PDB entry 5F9F | X-ray diffraction, 2.60 A resolution | chains C and K of the 12 polymer chains in the assembly

Chain C (and K):
Molecule: Probable ATP-dependent RNA helicase DDX58
From: Homo sapiens
Notes: EC 3.6.4.13; chain K of this document is another copy of the same molecule, construct and numbering; everything in this record applies to it too
UniProt: O95786 (DDX58_HUMAN), isoform O95786-2; residues 232-925 here correspond to UniProt positions 187-880 (UniProt number = residue number - 45)
Amino-acid sequence (695 residues; each row starts with the number of its first residue):
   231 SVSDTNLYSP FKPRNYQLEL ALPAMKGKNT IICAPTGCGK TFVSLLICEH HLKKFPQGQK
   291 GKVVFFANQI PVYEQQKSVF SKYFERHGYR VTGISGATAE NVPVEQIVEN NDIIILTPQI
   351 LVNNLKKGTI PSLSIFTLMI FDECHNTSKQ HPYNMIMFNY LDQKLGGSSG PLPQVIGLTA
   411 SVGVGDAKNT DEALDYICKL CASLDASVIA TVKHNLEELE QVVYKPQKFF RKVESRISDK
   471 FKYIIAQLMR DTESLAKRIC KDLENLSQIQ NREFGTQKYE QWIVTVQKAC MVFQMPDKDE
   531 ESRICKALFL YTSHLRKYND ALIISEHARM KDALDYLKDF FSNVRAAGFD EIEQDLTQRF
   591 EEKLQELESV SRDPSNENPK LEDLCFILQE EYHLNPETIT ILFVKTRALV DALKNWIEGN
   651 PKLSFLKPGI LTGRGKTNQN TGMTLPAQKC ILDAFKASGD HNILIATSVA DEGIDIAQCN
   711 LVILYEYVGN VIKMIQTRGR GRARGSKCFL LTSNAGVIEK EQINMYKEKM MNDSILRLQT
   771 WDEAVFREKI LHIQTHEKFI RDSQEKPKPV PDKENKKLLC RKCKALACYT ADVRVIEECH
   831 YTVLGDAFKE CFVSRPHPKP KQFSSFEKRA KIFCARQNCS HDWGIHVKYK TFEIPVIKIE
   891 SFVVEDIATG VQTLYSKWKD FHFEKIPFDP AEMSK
Unresolved in the structure: 231-240, 493-502, 795-798, 923-925 (chain K: 231-241, 494-501, 797-798, 924-925)
Differences from the reference sequence: expression tag (231)
Ion coordination: Zn2+: Cys810, Cys813, Cys864, Cys869
What the authors report for this chain:
  - binding site for the 24-nt RNA strand: Arg664 to Met673
  - mutagenesis - H830A: increased binding to Cap-1 HP RNA
  - mutagenesis - H830A: increased binding to 2'-O-methylated 5'ppp HP RNA
  - mutagenesis - H830A: increased signaling in response to Cap-1 dsRNA
  - mutagenesis - H830A: increased signaling in response to 5'ppp 2'O-Me HP RNA
  - mutagenesis - H830A: increased signaling in response to in the absence of RNA stimulation
  - mutagenesis - H830A: unchanged expression
  - specificity-determining residues: His830
  - mutagenesis - H830A: unchanged signaling in response to 5'ppp
  - mutagenesis - H830A: increased signaling in response to Cap-0 dsRNA

How chain C and chain K interact:
Contacting residue pairs - 5 pairs, chain C then chain K:
  Thr881(C) - Lys284(K)  hydrogen bond (side chain-backbone)
  Pro920(C) - His280(K)
  Ala921(C) - Leu252(K)  hydrophobic
  Ala921(C) - Met255(K)  hydrophobic
  Ala921(C) - His280(K)
Other interface residues (no listed pair), chain C (4 interface residues in all): Asp919
Other interface residues (no listed pair), chain K (7 interface residues in all): Lys256, Lys283, Phe285

Summary:
The interface between chain C and chain K involves 4 residues on one side and 7 on the other, with 1 hydrogen
bond. The hydrogen-bonded pair is Thr881(C)-Lys284(K). From the paper: a binding site for the 24-nt RNA strand
at Arg664(C); H830A of chain C increases binding to Cap-1 HP RNA.
Both chains are Probable ATP-dependent RNA helicase DDX58 (Homo sapiens). Entry 5F9F (Crystal structure of
RIG-I helicase-RD in complex with 24-mer blunt-end hairpin RNA) was determined by X-ray diffraction, deposited
together with 5F98 and 5F9H.
